7D0S - chains A and B; structure by X-ray diffraction, 2.30 A resolution.

# Chain A
Protein: Histone acetyltransferase KAT7
From: Homo sapiens
Notes: EC 2.3.1.48
UniProtKB: O95251 (KAT7_HUMAN); numbering as in UniProt (aligned over 336-611)
Sequence (276 residues; row label = number of the first residue in the row):
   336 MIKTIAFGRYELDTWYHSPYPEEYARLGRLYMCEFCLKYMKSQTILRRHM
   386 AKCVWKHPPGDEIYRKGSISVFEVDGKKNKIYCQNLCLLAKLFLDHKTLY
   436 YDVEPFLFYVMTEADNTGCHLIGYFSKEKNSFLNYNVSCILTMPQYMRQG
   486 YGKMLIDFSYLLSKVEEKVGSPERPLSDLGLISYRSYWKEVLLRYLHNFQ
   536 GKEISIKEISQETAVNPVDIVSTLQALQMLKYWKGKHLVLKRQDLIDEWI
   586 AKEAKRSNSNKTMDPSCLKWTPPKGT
Unresolved in the structure: 610-611
Modified / non-standard residues: Lys-432 (N(6)-acetyllysine; ALY)
Ion coordination: Zn2+: Cys-368, Cys-371, His-384, Cys-388
Residues lining bound ligands: succinyl-coenzyme A (SCA): Trp-350, Phe-428, Leu-429, His-431, Lys-432, Thr-433, Ser-473, Cys-474, Ile-475, Leu-476, Thr-477, Tyr-481, Met-482, Arg-483, Gln-484, Gly-485, Tyr-486, Gly-487, Lys-488, Glu-508, Pro-510, Leu-511, Ser-512, Leu-514, Gly-515, Ile-517, Ser-518, Ser-521
Swiss-Prot annotation at these positions:
  - zinc finger: Leu-365 to Trp-390 (C2HC MYST-type)
  - active site: Glu-508 (Proton donor/acceptor)
  - binding site (Zn(2+)): Cys-368, Cys-371, His-384, Cys-388
  - binding site (acetyl-CoA): Ile-475 to Thr-477, Arg-483 to Lys-488, Ser-512, Ser-521
  - modified residue: Lys-432 (N6-acetyllysine), Ser-506 (Phosphoserine)
  - cross-link: Lys-338 (Glycyl lysine isopeptide (Lys-Gly) (interchain with G-Cter in ubiquitin))
  - mutagenesis: Lys-338 (K338R: Decreases ubiquitination), Cys-371 (C371A: No interaction with MCM2 and ORC1), Gly-485 (G485A: Abolishes histone acetyltransferase activity), Glu-508 (E508A: Abolished histone acetyltransferase activity)
Reported in the primary citation:
  - binding site for succinyl-coenzyme A: Cys-474, Glu-508
  - catalytic residues: Cys-474, Glu-508 (citing earlier work)
  - mutagenesis - E508Q: decreased catalytic activity

# Chain B
Protein: BRD1 protein
From: Homo sapiens
UniProtKB: Q86X06 (Q86X06_HUMAN); residue numbers follow UniProt; this construct covers 31-80
Sequence (50 residues; row label = number of the first residue in the row):
    31 LTYAQAQGMVEIEIEGRLHRISIFDPLEIILEDDLTAQEMSECNSNKENS
Unresolved in the structure: 31-37, 66-80

# How chain A and chain B interact
Contacting residue pairs (34):
  Phe-534(A) / Ile-59(B)  hydrophobic
  Gly-536(A) / Ile-59(B)
  Lys-537(A) / Glu-58(B)
  Lys-537(A) / Ile-59(B)  hydrogen bond (backbone-backbone)
  Glu-538(A) / Pro-56(B)
  Glu-538(A) / Leu-57(B)
  Ile-539(A) / Pro-56(B)
  Ile-539(A) / Leu-57(B)  hydrogen bond (backbone-backbone)
  Ile-539(A) / Ile-59(B)  hydrophobic
  Ser-540(A) / Ile-53(B)
  Ser-540(A) / Phe-54(B)
  Ser-540(A) / Asp-55(B)
  Ile-541(A) / Ile-53(B)  hydrogen bond (backbone-backbone)
  Lys-542(A) / Ile-53(B)  hydrogen bond (backbone-backbone)
  Pro-552(A) / Ile-53(B)  hydrophobic
  Val-556(A) / Val-40(B)  hydrophobic
  Gln-560(A) / Ile-42(B)
  Gln-560(A) / Glu-43(B)  hydrogen bond (side chain-backbone)
  Tyr-567(A) / His-49(B)
  Trp-568(A) / Leu-65(B)  hydrophobic
  His-572(A) / His-49(B)
  His-572(A) / Arg-50(B)
  His-572(A) / Ile-51(B)
  His-572(A) / Leu-57(B)
  Leu-573(A) / Glu-58(B)
  Val-574(A) / Leu-57(B)  hydrophobic
  Val-574(A) / Glu-58(B)  hydrogen bond (backbone-backbone)
  Val-574(A) / Ile-59(B)
  Val-574(A) / Ile-60(B)  hydrogen bond (backbone-backbone)
  Leu-575(A) / Ile-60(B)
  Leu-575(A) / Leu-61(B)
  Lys-576(A) / Ile-59(B)
  Lys-576(A) / Ile-60(B)  hydrogen bond (backbone-backbone)
  Lys-576(A) / Leu-61(B)
Also at the interface, not in a pair above, chain A (19 interface residues in all): Leu-565
Also at the interface, not in a pair above, chain B (17 interface residues in all): Ile-44

# In short
19 residues of chain A and 17 residues of chain B are in contact, with 8 hydrogen bonds. Polar pairs include
Gln-560(A)/Glu-43(B), Lys-537(A)/Ile-59(B) and Ile-539(A)/Leu-57(B). Chain A binds succinyl-coenzyme A. From
the paper: catalytic residues Cys-474(A) and Glu-508(A); E508Q of chain A reduces catalytic activity.
Here chain A is Histone acetyltransferase KAT7 and chain B is BRD1 protein, both from Homo sapiens. Entry 7D0S
(Crystal structure of human HBO1-BRPF2 in complex with succinyl-coenzyme A) was determined by X-ray
diffraction (same publication as 7D0O, 7D0P, 7D0Q and 7D0R).
